Entry 4GJH (X-ray diffraction, 2.81 A resolution); this record covers chains A and C of the 3 polymer chains in the assembly.

[Chain A (and C)]
Name: TNF receptor-associated factor 5
From: Mus musculus
Notes: chain C of this document is another copy of the same molecule, construct and numbering; everything in this record applies to it too
UniProt: P70191 (TRAF5_MOUSE); residues 329-506 here correspond to UniProt positions 381-558 (UniProt number = residue number + 52)
Sequence (178 residues; each row starts with the number of its first residue):
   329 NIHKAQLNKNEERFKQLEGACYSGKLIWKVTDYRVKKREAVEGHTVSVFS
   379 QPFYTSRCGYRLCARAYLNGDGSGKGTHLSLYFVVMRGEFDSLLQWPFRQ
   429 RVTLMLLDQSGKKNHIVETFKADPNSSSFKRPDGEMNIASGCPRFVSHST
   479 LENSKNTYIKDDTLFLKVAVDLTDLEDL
Not modelled in the structure: 329-330, 506 (chain C: 506)
Reported in the primary citation:
  - specificity-determining residues: Phe377, Tyr410
  - mutagenesis - F377Y, F377Y/Y410F, Y410F: increased binding to TIM of Cardif
  - mutagenesis - F377Y, Y410F: increased signaling
  - contacts within the chain: Asp399-Tyr410 (proposed by the authors, not directly observed)

[How chain A and chain C interact]
Residue-residue contacts - 20 pairs, chain A then chain C:
  Leu335(A) - Gln334(C)
  Glu339(A) - Arg341(C)  salt bridge
  Phe342(A) - Asn338(C)
  Phe342(A) - Arg341(C)
  Phe342(A) - Phe342(C)  hydrophobic
  Phe342(A) - Leu345(C)  hydrophobic
  Lys343(A) - Arg341(C)
  Leu345(A) - Leu345(C)
  Glu346(A) - Arg341(C)  salt bridge
  Glu346(A) - Leu345(C)
  Ala348(A) - Arg385(C)  hydrogen bond (backbone-side chain)
  Cys349(A) - Arg385(C)
  Lys353(A) - Asp505(C)  salt bridge
  Ile355(A) - Cys386(C)  hydrophobic
  Ile355(A) - Phe418(C)
  Lys357(A) - Glu417(C)  hydrogen bond (side chain-backbone)
  Gln437(A) - Ser420(C)
  Gln437(A) - Leu421(C)
  Phe493(A) - Phe418(C)  hydrophobic
  Phe493(A) - Leu421(C)  hydrophobic
Also at the interface, not in a pair above, chain A (16 interface residues in all): Tyr350, Leu435, Lys488
Also at the interface, not in a pair above, chain C (13 interface residues in all): Arg459

[In short]
16 residues of chain A and 13 residues of chain C are in contact, with 2 hydrogen bonds and 3 salt bridges.
Polar pairs include Glu339(A)-Arg341(C), Glu346(A)-Arg341(C) and Lys353(A)-Asp505(C). From the paper: F377Y,
F377Y/Y410F and Y410F of chain A increase binding to TIM of Cardif; specificity determinants Phe377(A) and
Tyr410(A).
Chain A and chain C are both TNF receptor-associated factor 5 (Mus musculus); the structure, Crystal Structure
of the TRAF domain of TRAF5, was determined by X-ray diffraction, deposited together with 4GHU.
